6A4N - chain A; structure by X-ray diffraction, 1.75 A resolution.

== Chain A ==
Protein: Lysozyme C
Source organism: Gallus gallus
Notes: EC 3.2.1.17
UniProtKB: P00698 (LYSC_CHICK); residues 1-129 here correspond to UniProt positions 19-147 (UniProt number = residue number + 18)
Amino-acid sequence (129 residues; numbered 1 to 129; the number before each row is that of its first residue):
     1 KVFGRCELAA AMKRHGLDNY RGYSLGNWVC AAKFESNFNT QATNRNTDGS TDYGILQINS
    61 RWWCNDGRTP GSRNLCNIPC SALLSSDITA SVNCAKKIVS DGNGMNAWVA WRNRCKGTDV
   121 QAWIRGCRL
Swiss-Prot annotation at these positions:
  - active site: Glu35, Asp52
  - binding site (substrate): Asp101
Disulfides: Cys6-Cys127, Cys30-Cys115, Cys64-Cys80, Cys76-Cys94
Bound ions: Na+: Ser60, Cys64, Ser72, Arg73
Small-molecule neighbours:
  - guanidine (GAI), molecule 1: Arg14, His15, Thr89, Asn93, Lys96
  - guanidine (GAI), molecule 2: Asn44, Arg45, Asn46, Asp52
  - guanidine (GAI), molecule 3: Leu56, Gln57, Ile58, Asn59, Trp63, Ile98, Ala107, Trp108
  - guanidine (GAI), molecule 4: Ile124, Gly126, Cys127, Leu129

== In short ==
Bound to chain A: 4 copies of guanidine. The Na+ site is built by Ser60, Cys64, Ser72 and Arg73. Curated
annotation (UniProt) lists active-site residues Glu35 and Asp52 and substrate-binding residue Asp101.
Chain A is Lysozyme C (Gallus gallus); the structure, HEWL crystals soaked in 2.5M GuHCl for 8 minutes, was
determined by X-ray diffraction together with 6A4O, 6A4P and 6A4Q from the same study.
